PDB entry 1XTS | X-ray diffraction, 2.80 A resolution | chain A

Chain A:
Molecule: GTP-binding protein Rheb
Organism: Homo sapiens
Notes: fragment: GTPase domain
Reference sequence: Q15382 (RHEB_HUMAN); residue numbers follow UniProt; this construct covers 1-169
Amino-acid sequence (177 residues; row label = number of the first residue in the row):
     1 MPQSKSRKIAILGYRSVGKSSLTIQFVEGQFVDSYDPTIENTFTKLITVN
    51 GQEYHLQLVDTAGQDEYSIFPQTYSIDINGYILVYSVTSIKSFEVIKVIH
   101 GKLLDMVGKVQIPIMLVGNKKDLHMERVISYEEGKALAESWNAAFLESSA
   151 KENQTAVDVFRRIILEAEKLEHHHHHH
Not modelled in the structure: 1, 173-177
Differences from the reference sequence: expression tag (170-177)
Swiss-Prot annotation at these positions:
  - motif: Tyr35 to Phe43 (Effector region)
  - binding site (GDP): Ser16, Val17, Gly18, Lys19, Ser20, Ser21, Val32, Asp33, Asn119, Asp122, Ala150
  - binding site (GTP): Ser16, Gly18, Lys19, Ser20, Ser21, Val32, Tyr35, Thr38, Asn119, Asp122, Ala150
  - binding site (Mg(2+)): Ser20, Thr38
  - site: Tyr35 (Important for autoinhibition of GTPase activity)
  - modified residue: Ser130 (Phosphoserine)
  - cross-link: Lys8 (Glycyl lysine isopeptide (Lys-Gly) (interchain with G-Cter in ubiquitin))
  - natural variant: Glu139 (E139K: In a colorectal cancer sample)
  - mutagenesis: Lys8 (K8R: Decreased ubiquitination by RNF152. Does not affect polyubiquitination in response to amino acids), Arg15 (R15G: Partially resistant to inactivation by TSC1-TSC2), Ser20 (S20N: Deficient in guanine nucleotide binding. Unable to rescue RPS6KB1 from inactivation by amino-acid withdrawal. Reduces affinity for MCRS1), Tyr35 (Y35A: Increased GTPase ativity; insensitive to TSC2 regulation, leading to impaired regulation of mTORC1 signaling; Y35N: Dominant mutant, which can activate mTORC1 in both GDP- and GTP-bound forms), Thr38 (T38M: Slightly impairs signaling through mTORC1, but still binds guanine nucleotides normally), Ile39 (I39K: Impairs RPS6KB1 activation, but still binds guanine nucleotides normally. Slightly reduces interaction with MCRS1), Glu40 (E40G: No effect), Asn41 (N41A: Impairs interaction with MTOR. Impairs signaling through mTORC1, but still binds guanine nucleotides normally), Phe43 (F43C: No effect), Leu46 (L46A: Causes slight reduction in RPS6KB1 activation), Thr48 (T48A: Causes slightly reduced phosphorylation of EIF4EBP1), Val49 (V49A: Causes slightly reduced phosphorylation of EIF4EBP1), 9 further mutagenesis entries in UniProt

In short:
UniProt lists 11 GDP-binding residues, 11 GTP-binding residues, Mg2+-binding residues Ser20 and Thr38 and 21
mutagenesis sites.
Chain A is GTP-binding protein Rheb (Homo sapiens); the structure, Structure of small GTPase human Rheb in
complex with GTP, was determined by X-ray diffraction, deposited together with 1XTQ and 1XTR.
